6RB7 - chains A and B of the 4 polymer chains in the assembly; structure by X-ray diffraction, 1.60 A resolution.

== Chain A (and B) ==
Protein: Putative N-acetylneuraminate lyase
Source organism: [Ruminococcus] gnavus ATCC 29149
Notes: chain B of this document is another copy of the same molecule, construct and numbering; everything in this record applies to it too
Reference sequence: A7B555 (A7B555_RUMGV); residues 1-305 here correspond to UniProt positions 11-315 (UniProt number = residue number + 10)
Sequence (336 residues; numbered -30 to 305; the number before each row is that of its first residue; numbers below 1 keep their minus sign (Met-30 is residue -30)):
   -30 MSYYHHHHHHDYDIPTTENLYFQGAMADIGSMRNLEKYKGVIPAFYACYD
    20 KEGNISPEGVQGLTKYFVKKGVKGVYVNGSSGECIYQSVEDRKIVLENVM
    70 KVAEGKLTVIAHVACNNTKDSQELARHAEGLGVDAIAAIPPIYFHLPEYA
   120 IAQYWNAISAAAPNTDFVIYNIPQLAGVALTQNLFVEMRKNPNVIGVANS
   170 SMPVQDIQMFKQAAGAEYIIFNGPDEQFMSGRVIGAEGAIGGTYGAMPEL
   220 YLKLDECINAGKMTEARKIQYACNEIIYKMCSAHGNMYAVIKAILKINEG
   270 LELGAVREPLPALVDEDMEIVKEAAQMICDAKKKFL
Not modelled in the structure: -30 to 0
Sequence notes: initiating methionine (-30); expression tag (-29 to 0); conflict Ala167 (Lys177 in A7B555)
Curated features (UniProtKB/Swiss-Prot):
  - active site: Tyr139 (Proton donor)
  - binding site (aceneuramate): Ser49, Ser50, Ser169, Gly192, Asp194, Glu195, Gly211
Ligand contacts: bicine (BCN): Ala229, Gly230, Lys231
What the authors report for this chain:
  - conformationally variable residues: Tyr139

== Chain A / chain B interface ==
Contacting residue pairs - 59 pairs, chain A then chain B:
  Asn23(A) - Lys88(B)
  Ser49(A) - Tyr112(B)
  Ser49(A) - Phe113(B)
  Ile54(A) - Asn85(B)  hydrogen bond (backbone-side chain)
  Ile54(A) - Tyr112(B)  hydrophobic
  Tyr55(A) - Asn85(B)
  Tyr55(A) - Asn86(B)  hydrogen bond (backbone-side chain)
  Tyr55(A) - Phe113(B)
  Asn85(A) - Ile54(B)  hydrogen bond (side chain-backbone)
  Asn85(A) - Tyr55(B)
  Asn85(A) - Asn85(B)  hydrogen bond
  Asn85(A) - Pro278(B)
  Asn86(A) - Tyr55(B)  hydrogen bond (side chain-backbone)
  Asn86(A) - Glu277(B)
  Asn86(A) - Pro278(B)
  Thr87(A) - Glu277(B)  hydrogen bond (backbone-backbone)
  Thr87(A) - Pro278(B)
  Lys88(A) - Asn23(B)
  Lys88(A) - Arg276(B)
  Ile108(A) - Tyr112(B)
  Ile111(A) - Ile111(B)  hydrophobic
  Ile111(A) - Tyr112(B)  hydrophobic
  Tyr112(A) - Ser49(B)
  Tyr112(A) - Ile54(B)  hydrophobic
  Tyr112(A) - Ile108(B)
  Tyr112(A) - Ile111(B)  hydrophobic
  Tyr112(A) - Ile141(B)
  Tyr112(A) - Leu144(B)
  Phe113(A) - Ser49(B)
  Phe113(A) - Tyr55(B)
  Phe113(A) - Leu144(B)  hydrophobic
  His114(A) - Gln143(B)  hydrogen bond (side chain-backbone)
  His114(A) - Leu144(B)
  Leu115(A) - Pro278(B)
  Leu115(A) - Leu279(B)  hydrophobic
  Tyr118(A) - His253(B)  hydrogen bond (side chain-backbone)
  Ala119(A) - Pro278(B)
  Ala119(A) - Pro280(B)
  Gln122(A) - Glu277(B)  hydrogen bond
  Tyr123(A) - Pro278(B)  hydrophobic
  Ile141(A) - Tyr112(B)
  Gln143(A) - His114(B)
  Leu144(A) - Tyr112(B)
  Leu144(A) - Phe113(B)  hydrophobic
  Leu144(A) - His114(B)
  Ala145(A) - Tyr112(B)
  His253(A) - Tyr118(B)  hydrogen bond (backbone-side chain)
  Arg276(A) - Lys88(B)
  Glu277(A) - Asn86(B)
  Glu277(A) - Thr87(B)  hydrogen bond (backbone-backbone)
  Glu277(A) - Gln122(B)  hydrogen bond
  Pro278(A) - Asn85(B)
  Pro278(A) - Asn86(B)
  Pro278(A) - Thr87(B)
  Pro278(A) - Leu115(B)
  Pro278(A) - Ala119(B)
  Pro278(A) - Tyr123(B)  hydrophobic
  Leu279(A) - Leu115(B)  hydrophobic
  Pro280(A) - Ala119(B)
Interface residues without a listed pair, chain A (31 interface residues in all): Pro110, Pro116, Ala252
Interface residues without a listed pair, chain B (31 interface residues in all): Pro110, Pro116, Ala145, Ala252

== In short ==
The chain A/chain B interface involves 31 residues from each chain, with 12 hydrogen bonds. Polar pairs
include Ile54(A)-Asn85(B), Tyr55(A)-Asn86(B) and Asn85(A)-Asn85(B). Bound to chain A: bicine. Curated
annotation (UniProt) lists active-site residue Tyr139(A) and 7 aceneuramate-binding residues on chain A. From
the paper: conformational variability at Tyr139(A).
Both chains are Putative N-acetylneuraminate lyase ([Ruminococcus] gnavus ATCC 29149). Entry 6RB7
(Ruminococcus gnavus sialic acid aldolase catalytic lysine mutant) was determined by X-ray diffraction
together with 6RAB and 6RD1 from the same study.
